PDB entry 3EPF | electron microscopy, 9.00 A resolution (very low resolution: no residue pairs are listed; an interface is given only as per-side residue counts) | chains R and 2 of the 5 polymer chains in the assembly

[Chain R]
Molecule: Poliovirus receptor
Organism: Homo sapiens
Notes: fragment: Poliovirus receptor CD155 D1D2
UniProt: P15151 (PVR_HUMAN); numbering as in UniProt (aligned over 30-242)
Chain sequence (213 residues; numbered 30 to 242; the number before each row is that of its first residue):
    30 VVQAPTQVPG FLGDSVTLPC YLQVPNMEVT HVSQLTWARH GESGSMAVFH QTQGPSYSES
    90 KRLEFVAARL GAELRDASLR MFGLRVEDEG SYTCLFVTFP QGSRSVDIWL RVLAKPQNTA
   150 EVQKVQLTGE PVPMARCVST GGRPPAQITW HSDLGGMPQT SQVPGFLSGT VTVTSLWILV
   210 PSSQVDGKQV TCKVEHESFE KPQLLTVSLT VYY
Sequence notes: engineered mutation D105 (Asn in P15151), S120 (Asn in P15151), Q188 (Asn in P15151), Q218 (Asn in P15151), S237 (Asn in P15151)
Cystine bridges: C49-C123, C166-C221
Reported in the primary citation:
  - mutagenesis - Q130G/G131D: abolished binding to PV2 (citing earlier work)
  - mutagenesis - Q130G/G131D: abolished binding to PV1 (citing earlier work)
  - mutagenesis - Q130G/G131D: unchanged binding to PV3 (citing earlier work)

[Chain 2]
Molecule: Protein VP2
Organism: Poliovirus type 2
UniProt: P06210 (POLG_POL2L); residues 10-271 here correspond to UniProt positions 79-340 (UniProt number = residue number + 69)
Chain sequence (262 residues; row label = number of the first residue in the row):
    10 SVRVMQLTLG NSTITTQEAA NSVVAYGRWP EYIKDSEANP VDQPTEPDVA ACRFYTLDTV
    70 TWRKESRGWW WKLPDALKDM GLFGQNMFYH YLGRAGYTVH VQCNASKFHQ GALGVFAVPE
   130 MCLAGDSTTH MFTKYENANP GEKGGEFKGS FTLDTNATNP ARNFCPVDYL FGSGVLAGNA
   190 FVYPHQIINL RTNNCATLVL PYVNSLSIDS MTKHNNWGIA ILPLAPLDFA TESSTEIPIT
   250 LTIAPMCCEF NGLRNITVPR TQ
Sequence notes: conflict V11 (Asp80 in P06210)
Curated features (UniProtKB/Swiss-Prot):
  - site: Q271 (Cleavage)

[Interface between chain R and chain 2]
At this resolution (9 A) residue pairs are not listed: 5 residues of chain R and 5 of chain 2 lie at the interface.

[In short]
Chain R and chain 2 each contribute 5 residues to their interface. The paper reports that Q130G/G131D of chain
R abolish binding to PV2; Q130G/G131D of chain R abolish binding to PV1.
Here chain R is Poliovirus receptor (Homo sapiens) and chain 2 is Protein VP2 (Poliovirus type 2). Entry 3EPF
(CryoEM structure of poliovirus receptor bound to poliovirus type 2) was determined by electron microscopy
together with 3URO, 3EPC and 3EPD from the same study.
